PDB entry 6IFN | X-ray diffraction, 2.90 A resolution | chains H and N of the 9 polymer chains in the assembly

Chain H:
Protein: Type III-A CRISPR-associated RAMP protein Csm5
From: Streptococcus thermophilus ND03
Reference sequence: A0A2U2M038 (A0A2U2M038_STRTR); numbering as in UniProt (aligned over 1-357)
Amino-acid sequence (357 residues; numbered 1 to 357; the number before each row is that of its first residue):
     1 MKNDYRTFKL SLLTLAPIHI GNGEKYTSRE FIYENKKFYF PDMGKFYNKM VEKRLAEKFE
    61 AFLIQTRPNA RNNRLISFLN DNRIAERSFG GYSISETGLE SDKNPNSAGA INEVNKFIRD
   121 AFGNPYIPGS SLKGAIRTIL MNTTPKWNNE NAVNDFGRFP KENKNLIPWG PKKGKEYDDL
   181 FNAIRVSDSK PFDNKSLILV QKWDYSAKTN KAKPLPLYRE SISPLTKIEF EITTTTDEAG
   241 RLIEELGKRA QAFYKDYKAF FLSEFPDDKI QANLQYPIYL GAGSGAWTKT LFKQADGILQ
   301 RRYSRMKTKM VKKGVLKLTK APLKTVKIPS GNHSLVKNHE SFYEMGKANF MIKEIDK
Not modelled in the structure: 1-2, 70-71, 105-109, 155-157

Chain N:
Molecule: 40-nt RNA strand
From: Streptococcus thermophilus ND03
Sequence (40 nucleotides; row label = number of the first residue in the row):
     1 ACGGAAACGC UUUCUAGCUC GCUAUAAUUA CCCAUUCCUA
Not modelled in the structure: 33-40

Chain H / chain N interface:
Residue-residue contacts (62; chain H residue first):
  Ile-20(H) / A27(N)  sugar contact
  Ile-20(H) / U28(N)  phosphate contact
  Gly-21(H) / A27(N)  hydrogen bond to the sugar
  Gly-21(H) / U28(N)  phosphate contact
  Asn-22(H) / A27(N)  sugar contact
  Gly-23(H) / A27(N)  base contact
  Ser-130(H) / A26(N)  sugar contact
  Ser-130(H) / A27(N)  hydrogen bond to the phosphate
  Ser-131(H) / A26(N)  base contact
  Ser-131(H) / A27(N)  hydrogen bond to the phosphate
  Lys-133(H) / A24(N)  phosphate contact
  Lys-133(H) / U25(N)  salt bridge to the phosphate
  Gly-134(H) / A26(N)  sugar contact
  Ala-135(H) / A26(N)  base contact
  Arg-137(H) / A24(N)  hydrogen bond to the sugar
  Arg-137(H) / U25(N)  salt bridge to the phosphate
  Arg-137(H) / A26(N)  phosphate contact
  Thr-138(H) / A26(N)  base contact
  Trp-169(H) / U23(N)  hydrogen bond to the sugar
  Trp-169(H) / A24(N)  stacking on the base
  Gly-170(H) / U23(N)  sugar contact
  Pro-171(H) / U23(N)  base contact
  Tyr-177(H) / U23(N)  sugar contact
  Asp-179(H) / U23(N)  hydrogen bond to the sugar
  Asp-179(H) / A24(N)  sugar contact
  Phe-181(H) / A24(N)  phosphate contact
  Phe-181(H) / U25(N)  phosphate contact
  Asn-182(H) / U23(N)  hydrogen bond to the phosphate
  Asn-182(H) / A24(N)  hydrogen bond to the phosphate
  Asp-204(H) / C31(N)  hydrogen bond to the sugar
  Leu-215(H) / C31(N)  sugar contact
  Tyr-279(H) / A26(N)  hydrogen bond to the base
  Leu-280(H) / A26(N)  base contact
  Gly-281(H) / A26(N)  hydrogen bond to the base
  Gly-281(H) / U28(N)  phosphate contact
  Ala-282(H) / U28(N)  phosphate contact
  Ala-282(H) / U29(N)  phosphate contact
  Gly-283(H) / U29(N)  phosphate contact
  Ser-284(H) / U29(N)  phosphate contact
  Gly-285(H) / U29(N)  hydrogen bond to the phosphate
  Gly-285(H) / A30(N)  phosphate contact
  Ala-286(H) / U29(N)  hydrogen bond to the phosphate
  Ala-286(H) / A30(N)  hydrogen bond to the phosphate
  Thr-288(H) / A26(N)  hydrogen bond to the base
  Lys-289(H) / A26(N)  base contact
  Lys-289(H) / U28(N)  phosphate contact
  Lys-289(H) / U29(N)  salt bridge to the phosphate
  Arg-302(H) / U29(N)  base contact
  Tyr-303(H) / U29(N)  hydrogen bond to the sugar
  Tyr-303(H) / A30(N)  hydrogen bond to the sugar
  Met-306(H) / A30(N)  base contact
  Met-306(H) / C32(N)  base contact
  Lys-307(H) / A30(N)  sugar contact
  Lys-307(H) / C32(N)  base contact
  Thr-308(H) / A30(N)  hydrogen bond to the sugar
  Thr-308(H) / C31(N)  sugar contact
  Lys-309(H) / A30(N)  hydrogen bond to the sugar
  Met-310(H) / C32(N)  sugar contact
  Val-315(H) / C31(N)  hydrogen bond to the phosphate
  Val-315(H) / C32(N)  phosphate contact
  Lys-317(H) / A30(N)  salt bridge to the phosphate
  Lys-317(H) / C31(N)  salt bridge to the phosphate
Other interface residues (no listed pair), chain H (45 interface residues in all): His-19, Pro-128, Lys-202, Ser-206, Leu-299, Gly-314

In short:
Chain H and chain N form an interface of 45 and 10 residues respectively; the contacts include 20 hydrogen
bonds, 5 salt bridges and 1 aromatic stacking contact. Polar contacts include Tyr-279(H)/A26(N),
Gly-281(H)/A26(N) and Thr-288(H)/A26(N).
Chain H is Type III-A CRISPR-associated RAMP protein Csm5 and chain N is a 40-nt RNA strand, both from
Streptococcus thermophilus ND03; the structure, Crystal structure of Type III-A CRISPR Csm complex, was
determined by X-ray diffraction, deposited together with 6IFK, 6IFL, 6IFR, 6IFU, 6IFY, 6IFZ and 6IG0.
